Entry 7LUV (electron microscopy, 3.70 A resolution); this record covers chains B and E of the 6 polymer chains in the assembly.

# Chain B
Name: THO complex subunit THP2
From: Saccharomyces cerevisiae
UniProtKB: O13539 (THP2_YEAST); numbering as in UniProt (aligned over 1-261)
Sequence (261 residues; row label = number of the first residue in the row):
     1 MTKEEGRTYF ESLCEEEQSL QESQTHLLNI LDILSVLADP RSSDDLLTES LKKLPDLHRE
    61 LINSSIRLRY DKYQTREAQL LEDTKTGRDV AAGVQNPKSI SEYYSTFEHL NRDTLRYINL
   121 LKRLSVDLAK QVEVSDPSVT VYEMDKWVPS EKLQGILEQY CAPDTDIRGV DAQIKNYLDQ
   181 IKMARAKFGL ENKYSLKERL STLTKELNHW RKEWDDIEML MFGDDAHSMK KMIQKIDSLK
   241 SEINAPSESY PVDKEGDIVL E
Disordered / not traced: 1-7, 39-52, 85-96, 162-166, 228-261

# Chain E
Name: Tex1
From: Saccharomyces bayanus
Sequence (385 residues; row label = number of the first residue in the row; note: 67 numbers in that range are skipped by the numbering (no residue carries them; nothing is unmodelled there); numbers below 1 keep their minus sign (UNK-71 is residue -71); X marks 72 residues of unknown identity (built as UNK)):
   -71 XXXXXXXXXX XXXXXXXXXX XXXXXXXXXX XXXXXXXXXX XXXXXXXXXX XXXXXXXXXX
   -11 XXXXXXXXXX XX
    68 SLKFHASGSS MAYSRMDGSL TVWFIKDASF DKSVKVYIPD CCGSDKLATD LSWNPTSLNQ
   128 MAVVSNSSEI SLLLINEITL TASKLRTLSL GSKTKVNSCL YDPLGNWLLA ATKSEKIYLF
   188 NVKEDHRLVH SLNVNDISPN TNDVVYSIAW NNNGSHIFVG FKSGHLVILK LRDEMLEVST
   248 KIKAHTSSIT GIKIDPWGRY FVTGSSDGNC YIWSLKSLCC EKIIQDLDSA VVALDVCHLG
   308 KILGVCTEDE MVYFYDLNEA KLLESKSLAN HKSDLVLKFY PDKSWYILSG KNDTLSNHFV
   368 KNEKNLITYW KDM
Disordered / not traced: -71 to -5, 93-100, 107-114, 144-148, 157-162, 336-341, 367-380

# How chain B and chain E interact
Pairs across the interface - 5 pairs, chain B then chain E:
  Arg211(B) - Leu152(E)
  Arg211(B) - Arg153(E)
  Arg211(B) - Asp192(E)
  Lys212(B) - Lys151(E)
  Asp215(B) - Arg153(E)
Interface residues without a listed pair, chain B (4 interface residues in all): Asn208

# Overview
Chain B and chain E each contribute 4 residues to their interface.
Here chain B is THO complex subunit THP2 (Saccharomyces cerevisiae) and chain E is Tex1 (Saccharomyces
bayanus). Entry 7LUV (Cryo-EM structure of the yeast THO-Sub2 complex) was determined by electron microscopy.
